6RE7 - chains P and V of the 20 polymer chains in the assembly; structure by electron microscopy, 3.10 A resolution.

Chain P:
Name: Mitochondrial ATP synthase subunit OSCP
Organism: Polytomella sp. Pringsheim 198.80
UniProtKB: D8V7I1 (D8V7I1_9CHLO); residue numbers follow UniProt; this construct covers 1-229
Chain sequence (229 residues; numbered 1 to 229; the number before each row is that of its first residue):
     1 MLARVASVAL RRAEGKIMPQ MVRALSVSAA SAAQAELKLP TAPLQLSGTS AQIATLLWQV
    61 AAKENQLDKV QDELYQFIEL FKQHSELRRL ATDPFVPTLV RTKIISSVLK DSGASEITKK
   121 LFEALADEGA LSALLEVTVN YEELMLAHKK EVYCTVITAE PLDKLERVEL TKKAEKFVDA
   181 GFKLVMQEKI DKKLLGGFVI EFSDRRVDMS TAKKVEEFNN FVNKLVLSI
Unresolved in the structure: 1-36, 151-229

Chain V:
Name: ATP synthase subunit alpha
Organism: Polytomella sp. Pringsheim 198.80
UniProtKB: A0ZW40 (A0ZW40_9CHLO); numbering as in UniProt (aligned over 1-562)
Chain sequence (562 residues; each row starts with the number of its first residue):
     1 MRSPAAFVAR SGLFKASLGQ SNWAQKAEQM MASVTRTFAA DAKALDELRK PKFSSKYLIQ
    61 HVSQKLIPAV KEWEKSYQPP VIHLGRVLSV GDGIARVYGL KSVQAGELVC FDSGVKGMAL
   121 NLQADHVGVV VFGNDSVIHQ GDLVYRTGQI VNVPIGPGTL GRVTDGLGQP IDGKGPLTNV
   181 RSSLVEVKAP GIIARQSVRE PLFTGVKAVD ALVPIGRGQR ELIIGDRQTG KTAVAIDAII
   241 HQKNCNEQVP KAQRVYCVYV AVGQKRSTVA QLVKLFTQTG AMRYTIMVSA TASDAAPLQF
   301 LAPYSGCAMA EYFRDTGKHG LIIYDDLSKQ SVAYRQMSLL LRRPPGREAF PGDVFYLHSR
   361 LLERAAKLSK ELGGGSLTAF PVIETQAGDV SAYIATNVIS ITDGQIFLET ELFYKGIRPA
   421 LNVGLSVSRV GSAAQFPGMK QVAGTLKLEL AQYREVAAFA QFGSDLDAAT QYVLERGARL
   481 TEMLKQKQFA PIPIERQTVA VYAATKGFLD KVRVQDIVAA EEAVISQVNP AVFKILKANG
   541 KITPALDAHL KAELRKVKLP GA
Unresolved in the structure: 1-42
Construct notes: conflict Arg266 (Lys in A0ZW40)
Metal / ion sites: Mg2+: Thr232 (together with ATP)
Ligand contacts: ATP (adenosine-5'-triphosphate): Asp226, Arg227, Gln228, Thr229, Gly230, Lys231, Thr232, Ala233, Glu384, Phe413, Arg418, Pro419, Gln486, Gln488

Interface between chain P and chain V:
Contacting residue pairs - 45 pairs, chain P then chain V:
  Leu37(P) with Trp73(V)
  Lys38(P) with Trp73(V)
  Leu39(P) with Trp73(V), hydrophobic
  Thr49(P) with Phe53(V); Ile59(V)
  Gln52(P) with Ile59(V)
  Ile53(P) with Leu58(V), hydrophobic
  Leu56(P) with Val62(V); Ser63(V)
  Val60(P) with Leu66(V); Val70(V), hydrophobic
  Lys63(P) with Glu72(V); Trp73(V)
  Glu64(P) with Val70(V); Lys71(V), hydrogen bond (side chain-backbone)
  Phe81(P) with Leu48(V), hydrophobic
  Lys82(P) with Lys43(V); Leu45(V)
  Arg88(P) with Ala44(V); Glu47(V)
  Ala91(P) with Leu48(V), hydrophobic
  Thr92(P) with Glu47(V); Leu48(V)
  Glu116(P) with Ala69(V)
  Ile117(P) with Leu66(V)
  Lys120(P) with Lys65(V); Leu66(V); Ala69(V)
  Leu121(P) with Leu66(V)
  Ala124(P) with His61(V); Val62(V), hydrophobic; Lys65(V)
  Asp127(P) with His61(V), salt bridge
  Glu128(P) with Ser54(V), hydrogen bond (backbone-side chain); Leu58(V); His61(V), salt bridge
  Ala130(P) with Leu58(V), hydrophobic
  Ser132(P) with Leu48(V); Pro51(V)
  Ala133(P) with Pro51(V), hydrophobic; Phe53(V), hydrophobic
  Leu135(P) with Leu45(V); Leu48(V)
  Glu136(P) with Arg49(V); Pro51(V)
Other interface residues (no listed pair), chain P (32 interface residues in all): Ser50, Leu57, Ile78, Leu125, Gly129
Other interface residues (no listed pair), chain V (27 interface residues in all): Lys50, Lys52, Ser55, Lys56, Ile67, Tyr77

Summary:
The interface between chain P and chain V involves 32 residues on one side and 27 on the other; the contacts
include 2 hydrogen bonds and 2 salt bridges. Polar contacts include Asp127(P)-His61(V), Glu128(P)-His61(V) and
Glu64(P)-Lys71(V). Chain V binds ATP.
Here chain P is Mitochondrial ATP synthase subunit OSCP and chain V is ATP synthase subunit alpha, both from
Polytomella sp. Pringsheim 198.80. Entry 6RE7 (Cryo-EM structure of Polytomella F-ATP synthase, Rotary
substate 2C, focussed refinement of F1 head and rotor) was determined by electron microscopy, deposited
together with 6RD4, 6RD5, 6RD6, 6RD7, 6RD8, 6RD9 and 46 further entries.
